3CCM - chains 1 and 0 of the 31 polymer chains in the assembly; structure by X-ray diffraction, 2.55 A resolution.

Chain 1:
Protein: 50S ribosomal protein L37e
Organism: Haloarcula marismortui
Reference sequence: P32410 (RL37_HALMA); residues 0-56 here correspond to UniProt positions 1-57 (UniProt number = residue number + 1)
Sequence (57 residues; row label = number of the first residue in the row; numbering starts at 0):
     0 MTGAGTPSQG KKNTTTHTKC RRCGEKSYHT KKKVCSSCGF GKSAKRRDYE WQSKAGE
Disordered / not traced: 0
Bound ions: Sr2+ site 1: Lys10, Asn12 (shared with U862(0) of chain 0); Cd2+: Cys19, Cys22, Cys34, Cys37; Sr2+ site 2: Gly40 (shared with U1463(0) of chain 0); Sr2+ site 3 near Asp47 (its only coordinating residue here)

Chain 0:
Molecule: 23S ribosomal RNA
Organism: Haloarcula marismortui
Notes: engineered mutation(s): G2099A, G2611U
Sequence (2923 nucleotides; row label = number of the first residue in the row):
     1 GUUGGCUACU AUGCCAGCUG GUGGAUUGCU CGGCUCAGGC GCUGAUGAAG GACGUGCCAA
    61 GCUGCGAUAA GCUGUGGGGA GCCGCACGGA GGCGAAGAAC CACAGAUUUC CGAAUGAGAA
   121 UCUCUCUAAC AAUUGCUUCG CGCAAUGAGG AACCCCGAGA ACUGAAACAU CUCAGUAUCG
   181 GGAGGAACAG AAAACGCAAC GUGAUGUCGU UAGUAACCGC GAGUGAACGC GAUACAGCCC
   241 AAACCGAAGC CCUCACGGGC AAUGUGGUGU CAGGGCUACC UCUCAUCAGC CGACCGUCUU
   301 CACGAAGUCU CUUGGAAUAG AGCGUGAUAC AGGGUGACAA CCCCGUACUG AAGACCAGUA
   361 CGCUGUGCGG UAGUGCCAGA GUAGCGGGGG UUGGAUAUCC CUCGCGAAUA ACGCAGGCAU
   421 CGACUGCGAA GGCUAAACAC AACCUGAGAC CGAUAGUGAA CAAGUAGUGU GAACGAACGC
   481 UGCAAAGUAC CCUCAGAAGG GAGGCGAAAU AGAGCAUGAA AUCAGUUGGC GAUCGAGCGA
   541 CAGGGCAUAC AAGGUCCCUU GACGAAUGAC CGAGACGCGA GUCUCCAGUA AGACUCACGG
   601 GAAGCCGAUG UUCUGUCGUA CGUUUUGAAA AACGAGCCAG GGAGUGUGUC UGUAUGGCAA
   661 GUCUAACCGG AGUAUCCGGG GAGGCACAGG GAAACCGACA UGGCCGCAGG GCUUUGCCCG
   721 AGGGCCGCCG UCUUCAAGGG CGGGGAGCCA UGUGGACACG ACCCGAAUCC GGACGAUCUA
   781 CGCAUGGACA AGAUGAAGCG UGCCGAAAGG CACGUGGAAG UCUGUUAGAG UUGGUGUCCU
   841 ACAAUACCCU CUCGUGAUCU AUGUGUAGGG GUGAAAGGCC CAUCGAGUCC GGCAACAGCU
   901 GGUUCCAAUC GAAACAUGUC GAAGCAUGAC CUCCGCCGAG GUAGUCUGUG AGGUAGAGCG
   961 ACCGAUUGGU GUGUCCGCCU CCGAGAGGAG UCGGCACACC UGUCAAACUC CAAACUUACA
  1021 GACGCUGUUU GACGCGGGGA UUCCGGUGCG CGGGGUAAGC CUGUGUACCA GGAGGGGAAC
  1081 AACCCAGAGA UAGGUUAAGG UCCCCAAGUG UGGAUUAAGU GUAAUCCUCU GAAGGUGGUC
  1141 UCGAGCCCUA GACAGCCGGG AGGUGAGCUU AGAAGCAGCU ACCCUCUAAG AAAAGCGUAA
  1201 CAGCUUACCG GCCGAGGUUU GAGGCGCCCA AAAUGAUCGG GACUCAAAUC CACCACCGAG
  1261 ACCUGUCCGU ACCACUCAUA CUGGUAAUCG AGUAGAUUGG CGCUCUAAUU GGAUGGAAGC
  1321 AGGGGCGAGA GCUCCUGUGG ACCGAUUAGU GACGAAAAUC CUGGCCAUAG UAGCAGCGAU
  1381 AGUCGGGUGA GAACCCCGAC GGCCUAAUGG AUAAGGGUUC CUCAGCACUG CUGAUCAGCU
  1441 GAGGGUUAGC CGGUCCUAAG UCUCACCGCA ACUCGACUGA GACGAAAUGG GAAACAGGUU
  1501 AAUAUUCCUG UGCCAUCAUG CAGUGAAAGU UGACGCCCUG GGGUCGAUCA CGCCGGGCAU
  1561 UCGCCCGGUC GAACCGUCCA ACUCCGUGGA AGCCGUAAUG GCAGGAAGCG GACGAACGGC
  1621 GGCAUAGGGA AACGUGAUUC AACCUGGGGC CCAUGAAAAG ACGAGCAUGA UGUCCGUACC
  1681 GAGAACCGAC ACAGGUGUCC AUGGCGGCGA AAGCCAAGGC CUGUCGGGAG CAACCAACGU
  1741 UAGGGAAUUC GGCAAGUUAG UCCCGUACCU UCGGAAGAAG GGAUGCCUGC UCCGGAACGG
  1801 AGCAGGUCGC AGUGACUCGG AAGCUCGGAC UGUCUAGUAA CAACAUAGGU GACCGCAAAU
  1861 CCGCAAGGAC UCGUACGGUC ACUGAAUCCU GCCCAGUGCA GGUAUCUGAA CACCUCGUAC
  1921 AAGAGGACGA AGGACCUGUC AACGGCGGGG GUAACUAUGA CCCUCUUAAG GUAGCGUAGU
  1981 ACCUUGCCGC AUCAGUAGCG GCUUGCAUGA AUGGAUUAAC CAGAGCUUCA CUGUCCCAAC
  2041 GUUGGGCCCG GUGAACUGUA CAUUCCAGUG CGGAGUCUGG AGACACCCAG GGGGAAGCAA
  2101 AGACCCUAUG GAGCUUUACU GCAGGCUGUC GCUGAGACGU GGUCGCCGAU GUGCAGCAUA
  2161 GGUAGGAGUC GUUACAGAGG UACCCGCGCU AGCGGGCCAC CCAGACAACA GUGAAAUACU
  2221 ACCCGUCGGU GACUGCGACU CUCACUCCGG GAGGAGGACA CCGAUAGCCG GGCAGUUUGA
  2281 CUGGGGCGGU ACGCGCUCGA AAAGAUAUCG AGCGCGCCCU AUGGUCAUCU CAGCCGGGAC
  2341 AGAGACCCGG CGAAGAGUGC AAGAGCAAAA GAUGACUUGA CAGUGUUCUU CCCAACGAGG
  2401 AACGCUGACG CGAAAGCGUG GUCUAGCGAA CCAAUUAGCC UGCUUGAUGC GGGCAAUUGA
  2461 UGACAGAAAA GCUACCCUAG GGAUAACAGA GUCGUCACUC GCAAGAGCAC AUAUCGACCG
  2521 AGUGGCUUGC UACCUCGAUG UCGGUUCCCU CCAUCCUGCC CGUGCAGAAG CGGGCAAGGG
  2581 UGAGGUUGUU CGCCUAUUAA AGGAGGUCGU UAGCUGGGUU UAGACCGUCG UGAGACAGGU
  2641 CGGCUGCUAU CUACUGGGUG UGUAAUGGUG UCUGACAAGA ACGACCGUAU AGUACGAGAG
  2701 GAACUACGGU UGGUGGCCAC UGGUGUACCG GUUGUUCGAG AGAGCACGUG CCGGGUAGCC
  2761 ACGCCACACG GGGUAAGAGC UGAACGCAUC UAAGCUCGAA ACCCACUUGG AAAAGAGACA
  2821 CCGCCGAGGU CCCGCGUACA AGACGCGGUC GAUAGACUCG GGGUGUGCGC GUCGAGGUAA
  2881 CGAGACGUUA AGCCCACGAG CACUAACAGA CCAAAGCCAU CAU
Disordered / not traced: 1-9, 126-127, 715, 971-998, 1560, 1952-1963, 2137-2236, 2339-2343, 2665-2666, 2915-2923
Modified residues: 1MA (6-hydro-1-methyladenosine-5'-monophosphate) at position 628, OMU (o2'-methyluridine 5'-monophosphate) at position 2587, OMG (o2'-methylguanosine-5'-monophosphate) at position 2588, UR3 (3-methyluridine-5'-monophoshate) at position 2619, PSU (pseudouridine-5'-monophosphate) at position 2621
Bound ions: Mg2+ site 1 near G28 (its only coordinating residue here); Na+ site 1: C40, G41, C443; Na+ site 2: G56, G61; Sr2+ site 1: C85, A86, C87 (shared with 1 residue of chain T); Sr2+ site 2: C85 (shared with 1 residue of chain T); Na+ site 3: U107, U108; Mg2+ site 2 near U115 (its only coordinating residue here); Na+ site 4: C130, U146; Na+ site 5: C141, G142; Sr2+ site 3: G147, A183 (shared with 1 residue of chain M); K+ site 1: C162, U163, U172; Mg2+ site 3: C162, U2276; 55 more Na+ sites not listed; 64 more Mg2+ sites not listed; 64 more Sr2+ sites not listed; 1 more K+ sites not listed

Interface between chain 1 and chain 0:
Pairs across the interface (119):
  Thr1(1) with A1836(0), hydrogen bond to the sugar; G1837(0), hydrogen bond to the phosphate
  Gly2(1) with U845(0), sugar contact; A1836(0), sugar contact; G1837(0), base contact
  Ala3(1) with A882(0), sugar contact; A1836(0), hydrogen bond to the sugar; G1837(0), hydrogen bond to the base
  Gly4(1) with U845(0), phosphate contact; A882(0), base contact; G1837(0), hydrogen bond to the base
  Thr5(1) with A843(0), sugar contact; U845(0), hydrogen bond to the phosphate; A882(0), base contact; G1688(0), hydrogen bond to the sugar; G1694(0), hydrogen bond to the base
  Pro6(1) with A846(0), phosphate contact; G1694(0), sugar contact; G1695(0), hydrogen bond to the sugar
  Ser7(1) with C778(0), sugar contact; A1836(0), base contact
  Gln8(1) with C1687(0), hydrogen bond to the sugar; G1688(0), sugar contact
  Gly9(1) with C1687(0), hydrogen bond to the base; G1694(0), base contact; G1695(0), hydrogen bond to the base; U1696(0), sugar contact
  Lys10(1) with C778(0), phosphate contact; U779(0), salt bridge to the phosphate; G1695(0), sugar contact; U1696(0), sugar contact
  Lys11(1) with U777(0), base contact; C778(0), sugar contact; C881(0), hydrogen bond to the base; C1687(0), sugar contact
  Asn12(1) with U777(0), hydrogen bond to the base; A1414(0), hydrogen bond to the sugar; G1415(0), sugar contact
  Thr13(1) with U777(0), hydrogen bond to the base
  Thr14(1) with G1415(0), hydrogen bond to the phosphate
  Thr15(1) with U470(0), hydrogen bond to the sugar; U777(0), base contact
  His16(1) with U470(0), sugar contact; G471(0), hydrogen bond to the sugar; G775(0), salt bridge to the phosphate
  Thr17(1) with A120(0), base contact
  Lys18(1) with A52(0), sugar contact; A120(0), hydrogen bond to the sugar; U121(0), base contact
  Cys19(1) with U121(0), base contact
  Arg20(1) with C111(0), hydrogen bond to the sugar; G112(0), salt bridge to the phosphate; A119(0), base contact; A120(0), salt bridge to the phosphate; U121(0), sugar contact
  Arg21(1) with G50(0), hydrogen bond to the base; G112(0), sugar contact; A113(0), salt bridge to the phosphate
  Cys22(1) with G51(0), hydrogen bond to the sugar
  Gly23(1) with G51(0), hydrogen bond to the sugar; U121(0), base contact
  Lys25(1) with U470(0), hydrogen bond to the phosphate; G471(0), salt bridge to the phosphate
  Ser26(1) with G471(0), phosphate contact; A472(0), hydrogen bond to the phosphate
  Tyr27(1) with A120(0), hydrogen bond to the phosphate
  His28(1) with G775(0), salt bridge to the phosphate; A776(0), salt bridge to the phosphate
  Thr29(1) with A120(0), hydrogen bond to the base
  Lys30(1) with G863(0), salt bridge to the phosphate; U864(0), salt bridge to the phosphate
  Lys31(1) with G775(0), phosphate contact; A776(0), salt bridge to the phosphate
  Lys32(1) with A120(0), salt bridge to the phosphate
  Ser35(1) with G471(0), hydrogen bond to the sugar; A472(0), sugar contact; C774(0), phosphate contact; G775(0), phosphate contact
  Ser36(1) with A472(0), phosphate contact
  Phe39(1) with G112(0), phosphate contact; A113(0), phosphate contact
  Lys41(1) with U1473(0), hydrogen bond to the sugar; C1474(0), phosphate contact
  Ser42(1) with U1473(0), hydrogen bond to the base
  Ala43(1) with A113(0), phosphate contact; A148(0), sugar contact
  Lys44(1) with A148(0), salt bridge to the phosphate; G149(0), phosphate contact; G182(0), salt bridge to the phosphate; U1473(0), base contact
  Arg45(1) with A49(0), base contact; G50(0), base contact; G149(0), hydrogen bond to the phosphate
  Arg46(1) with A472(0), hydrogen bond to the sugar; A473(0), salt bridge to the phosphate; A773(0), hydrogen bond to the sugar; C774(0), salt bridge to the phosphate
  Tyr48(1) with C179(0), phosphate contact; G772(0), sugar contact; A773(0), hydrogen bond to the phosphate
  Glu49(1) with U178(0), phosphate contact; C179(0), hydrogen bond to the phosphate
  Trp50(1) with U178(0), phosphate contact; A472(0), sugar contact; G771(0), base contact; G772(0), hydrogen bond to the sugar; A773(0), sugar contact; C890(0), hydrogen bond to the sugar; G891(0), sugar contact
  Gln51(1) with A473(0), hydrogen bond to the phosphate
  Ser52(1) with G891(0), sugar contact
  Lys53(1) with G891(0), salt bridge to the phosphate; G892(0), salt bridge to the phosphate; C893(0), hydrogen bond to the phosphate; A894(0), salt bridge to the phosphate
  Ala54(1) with A177(0), phosphate contact; U178(0), phosphate contact; G891(0), phosphate contact; G892(0), hydrogen bond to the phosphate
Also at the interface, not in a pair above, chain 1 (48 interface residues in all): Glu56
Also at the interface, not in a pair above, chain 0 (59 interface residues in all): C53, A114, A152, G181, U862, U883, A1413

In short:
The interface between chain 1 and chain 0 involves 48 residues on one side and 59 on the other; the contacts
include 41 hydrogen bonds and 19 salt bridges. Polar pairs include Ala3(1)-G1837(0), Gly4(1)-G1837(0) and
Thr5(1)-G1694(0). G147(0) and A183(0) form the Sr2+ site 3.
Chain 1 is 50S ribosomal protein L37e and chain 0 is 23S ribosomal RNA, both from Haloarcula marismortui; the
structure, Structure of Anisomycin resistant 50S Ribosomal Subunit: 23S rRNA mutation G2611U, was determined
by X-ray diffraction together with 3CC2, 3CC4, 3CC7, 3CCE, 3CCJ, 3CCL and 6 further entries from the same
study.
